6UZG - chains A and B; structure by X-ray diffraction, 1.94 A resolution.

== Chain A ==
Name: Glutamate receptor ionotropic, NMDA 1
Source organism: Rattus norvegicus
Notes: fragment: ligand-binding domain
Reference sequence: P35439 (NMDZ1_RAT), isoform P35439-6; the construct has insertions or renumbered stretches relative to UniProt, so the offset changes along the chain: 2-152 = UniProt 415-565; 155-292 = UniProt 684-821
Amino-acid sequence (292 residues; each row starts with the number of its first residue):
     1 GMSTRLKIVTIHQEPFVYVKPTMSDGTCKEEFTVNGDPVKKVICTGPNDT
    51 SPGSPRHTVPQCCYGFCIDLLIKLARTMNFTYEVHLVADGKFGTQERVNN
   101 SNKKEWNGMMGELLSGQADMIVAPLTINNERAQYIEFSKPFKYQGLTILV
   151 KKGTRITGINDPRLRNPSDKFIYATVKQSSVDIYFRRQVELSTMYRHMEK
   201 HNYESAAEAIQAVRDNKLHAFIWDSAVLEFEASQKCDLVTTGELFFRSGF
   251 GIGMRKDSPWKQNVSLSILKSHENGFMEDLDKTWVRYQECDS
Not modelled in the structure: 1-2, 99-100, 290-292
Disulfide bonds: Cys28-Cys62, Cys44-Cys63
Construct notes: expression tag (1); linker (153-154)
Residues lining bound ligands: glycine (GLY): Phe92, Pro124, Leu125, Thr126, Arg131, Ser179, Ser180, Trp223, Asp224, Phe250

== Chain B ==
Name: Glutamate receptor ionotropic, NMDA 2A
Source organism: Rattus norvegicus
Notes: fragment: ligand-binding domain
Reference sequence: Q00959 (NMDE1_RAT); the construct has insertions or renumbered stretches relative to UniProt, so the offset changes along the chain: 5-142 = UniProt 402-539; 145-286 = UniProt 661-802
Amino-acid sequence (282 residues; numbered 5 to 286; the number before each row is that of its first residue):
     5 DDNHLSIVTLEERPFVIVEDIDPLTETCVRNTVPCRKFVKINNSTNEGMN
    55 VKKCCKGFCIDILKKLSRTVKFTYDLYLVTNGKHGKKVNNVWNGMIGEVV
   105 YQRAVMAVGSLTINEERSEVVDFSVPFVETGISVMVSRGTQVTGLSDKKF
   155 QRPHDYSPPFRFGTVPNGSTERNIRNNYPYMHQYMTRFNQRGVEDALVSL
   205 KTGKLDAFIYDAAVLNYMARKDEGCKLVTIGSGYIFATTGYGIALQKGSP
   255 WKRQIDLALLQFVGDGEMEELETLWLTGICHN
Not modelled in the structure: 285-286
Disulfide bonds: Cys32-Cys58, Cys39-Cys59, Cys229-Cys284
Construct notes: engineered mutation Arg17 (Ala414 in Q00959), Met222 (Lys738 in Q00959), Arg224 (Gly740 in Q00959), Lys225 (Arg741 in Q00959); linker (143-144); conflict Thr242 (Ser758 in Q00959)
Residues lining bound ligands: 3-(carboxymethyl)pyridine-2-carboxylic acid (QM1): Glu16, His88, Ser114, Leu115, Thr116, Arg121, Val169, Gly172, Ser173, Thr174, Glu175, Tyr214, Asp215, Val218, Tyr245

== How chain A and chain B interact ==
Contacting residue pairs (42):
  Asn129(A) - Leu261(B)  hydrogen bond (side chain-backbone)
  Asn129(A) - Leu264(B)
  Asn129(A) - Gln265(B)
  Ala132(A) - Leu261(B)  hydrophobic
  Ala132(A) - Leu264(B)  hydrophobic
  Gln133(A) - Arg257(B)  hydrogen bond
  Gln133(A) - Leu261(B)
  Lys139(A) - Ile117(B)
  Lys139(A) - Phe127(B)  hydrogen bond (side chain-backbone)
  Lys139(A) - Ser128(B)  hydrogen bond (side chain-backbone)
  Lys139(A) - Pro130(B)
  Pro140(A) - Pro130(B)
  Tyr143(A) - Pro130(B)
  Tyr143(A) - Glu133(B)
  Tyr143(A) - Thr242(B)
  Tyr143(A) - Thr243(B)
  Tyr143(A) - Gly244(B)
  Tyr184(A) - Gly268(B)
  Arg187(A) - Gly268(B)  hydrogen bond (side chain-backbone)
  Arg187(A) - Asp269(B)  salt bridge
  Gln188(A) - Gly268(B)
  Gln188(A) - Asp269(B)
  Phe246(A) - Val267(B)  hydrophobic
  Arg247(A) - Glu133(B)
  Arg247(A) - Val267(B)
  Arg247(A) - Glu276(B)  salt bridge
  Gln262(A) - Lys251(B)
  Leu266(A) - Glu119(B)
  Leu266(A) - Ser122(B)
  Leu269(A) - Ile117(B)  hydrophobic
  Leu269(A) - Asn118(B)
  Leu269(A) - Ser122(B)
  Lys270(A) - Glu119(B)
  His272(A) - Ala241(B)
  His272(A) - Thr242(B)  hydrogen bond
  Glu273(A) - Asn118(B)
  Glu273(A) - Glu119(B)  hydrogen bond (side chain-backbone)
  Glu273(A) - Asn177(B)  hydrogen bond (backbone-side chain)
  Glu273(A) - Asn181(B)  hydrogen bond (backbone-side chain)
  Asn274(A) - Asn181(B)
  Glu278(A) - Tyr238(B)  hydrogen bond
  Glu278(A) - Phe240(B)
Also at the interface, not in a pair above, chain A (25 interface residues in all): Ile127, Asn128, Gln144, Glu190, Lys256, Gly275
Also at the interface, not in a pair above, chain B (28 interface residues in all): Glu123, Lys256, Gly270

== In short ==
Chain A and chain B form an interface of 25 and 28 residues respectively; the contacts include 10 hydrogen
bonds and 2 salt bridges. Polar contacts include Arg187(A)-Asp269(B), Arg247(A)-Glu276(B) and
Asn129(A)-Leu261(B). Ligands of chain A: glycine. Chain B binds 3-(carboxymethyl)pyridine-2-carboxylic acid.
Here chain A is Glutamate receptor ionotropic, NMDA 1 and chain B is Glutamate receptor ionotropic, NMDA 2A,
both from Rattus norvegicus. Entry 6UZG (Crystal structure of GLUN1/GLUN2A-4M mutant ligand-binding domain in
complex with glycine and homoquinolinic acid) was determined by X-ray diffraction (same publication as 6UZ6,
6UZR, 6UZW and 6UZX).
